1T93 - chain A; structure by X-ray diffraction, 1.62 A resolution.

Chain A:
Name: putative cytochrome P450
Organism: Streptomyces coelicolor
Reference sequence: Q9FCA6 (Q9FCA6_STRCO); numbering as in UniProt (aligned over 1-404)
Sequence (406 residues; row label = number of the first residue in the row):
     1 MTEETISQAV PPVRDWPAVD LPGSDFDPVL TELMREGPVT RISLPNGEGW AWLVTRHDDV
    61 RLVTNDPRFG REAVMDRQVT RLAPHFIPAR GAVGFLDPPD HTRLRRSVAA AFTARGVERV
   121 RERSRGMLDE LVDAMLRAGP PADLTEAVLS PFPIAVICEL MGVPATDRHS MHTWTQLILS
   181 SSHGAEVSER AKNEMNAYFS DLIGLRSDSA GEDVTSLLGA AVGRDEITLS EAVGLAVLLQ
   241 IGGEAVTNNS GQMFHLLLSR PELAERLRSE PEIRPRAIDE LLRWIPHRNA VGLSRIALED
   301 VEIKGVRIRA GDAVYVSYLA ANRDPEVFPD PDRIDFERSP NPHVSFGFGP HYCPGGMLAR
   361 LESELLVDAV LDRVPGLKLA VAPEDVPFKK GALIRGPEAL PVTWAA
Disordered / not traced: 1-3
Differences from the reference sequence: cloning artifact (405-406)
UniProt features mapped onto this chain:
  - binding site (flaviolin): Arg-288, Leu-293
  - binding site (heme): Cys-353
  - site: Ile-87 (Involved in determining product regiospecificity)
  - mutagenesis: Ile-87 (I87K: Catalyzes the formation of two isomers of biflaviolin instead of three. Reduced affinity for flaviolin)
Metal / ion sites: heme Fe near Cys-353 (its only coordinating residue here)
Residues lining bound ligands:
  - flaviolin (FLV), molecule 1: Arg-71, His-287, Arg-288, Gly-292, Leu-293, Ile-394
  - flaviolin (FLV), molecule 2: Ile-87, Pro-88, Leu-179, Leu-238, Ile-241, Gly-242, Arg-288, Val-291, Gly-292, Leu-293, Leu-393, Ile-394
  - heme (HEM): Arg-71, Val-93, Gly-94, His-101, Arg-105, Phe-112, Ile-157, Leu-238, Leu-239, Gly-242, Gly-243, Ala-245, Val-246, Asn-249, Leu-282, His-287, Arg-295, Tyr-318, Ser-345, Phe-346, Gly-347, Pro-350, His-351, Tyr-352, Cys-353, Pro-354, Gly-355, Leu-358, Ala-359

Overview:
Bound to chain A: heme and flaviolin. From UniProt: flaviolin-binding residues Arg-288 and Leu-293,
heme-binding residue Cys-353 and one mutagenesis site.
Chain A is putative cytochrome P450 (Streptomyces coelicolor); the structure, Evidence for Multiple Substrate
Recognition and Molecular Mechanism of C-C reaction by Cytochrome P450 CYP158A2 from ..., was determined by
X-ray diffraction (same publication as 1SE6 and 1S1F).
